Entry 6YBC (X-ray diffraction, 1.49 A resolution); this record covers chain A.

Chain A:
Name: RNASE 3/1 version2
From: synthetic construct
Amino-acid sequence (136 residues; numbered 0 to 135; the number before each row is that of its first residue; numbering starts at 0):
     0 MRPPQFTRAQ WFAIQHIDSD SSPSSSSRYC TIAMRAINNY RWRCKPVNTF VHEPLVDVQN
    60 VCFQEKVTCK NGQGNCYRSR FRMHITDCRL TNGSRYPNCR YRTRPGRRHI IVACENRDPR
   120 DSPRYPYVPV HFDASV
Unresolved in the structure: 134-135
Disulfides: Cys29-Cys87, Cys43-Cys98, Cys61-Cys113, Cys68-Cys75
From the paper describing this entry:
  - conformationally variable residues (order/disorder transition): Asp17 to Arg27, Arg101
  - contacts within the chain: Arg7-Glu114, Tyr76-Tyr126, Thr6-Arg119 (hydrophobic contact), Thr6-Asp120 (hydrogen bond)
  - binding site for phosphate ion: Gln4, Trp10, Gln14, His15, Tyr39, Lys44, Thr90, Asn91, Arg99, Arg101, His130
  - catalytic residues: His15, Lys44, His130
  - self-association interface (contacts with another copy of this molecule); pairs are residue here / residue on that copy: Arg119-Pro3 (backbone contact), Arg119-Phe5 (backbone contact)
  - binding site for phosphate ion: Phe131 (from molecular simulation)

Overview:
The paper reports catalytic residues His15, Lys44 and His130; a binding site for phosphate ion at Gln4, Trp10
and Gln14 among others.
Chain A is RNASE 3/1 version2 (synthetic construct); the structure, RNASE 3/1 version2 phosphate complex, was
determined by X-ray diffraction together with 6SSN, 6YBE and 6YMT from the same study.
